PDB entry 8ONZ | electron microscopy, 2.94 A resolution | chains LR and A of the 8 polymer chains in the assembly

Chain LR:
Name: Ribosomal protein L19
From: Thermochaetoides thermophila DSM 1495
Reference sequence: G0S9T3 (G0S9T3_CHATD); residues -2705 to 192 here correspond to UniProt positions 1-2898 (UniProt number = residue number + 2706)
Amino-acid sequence (2898 residues; row label = number of the first residue in the row; numbers below 1 keep their minus sign (Met-2705 is residue -2705)):
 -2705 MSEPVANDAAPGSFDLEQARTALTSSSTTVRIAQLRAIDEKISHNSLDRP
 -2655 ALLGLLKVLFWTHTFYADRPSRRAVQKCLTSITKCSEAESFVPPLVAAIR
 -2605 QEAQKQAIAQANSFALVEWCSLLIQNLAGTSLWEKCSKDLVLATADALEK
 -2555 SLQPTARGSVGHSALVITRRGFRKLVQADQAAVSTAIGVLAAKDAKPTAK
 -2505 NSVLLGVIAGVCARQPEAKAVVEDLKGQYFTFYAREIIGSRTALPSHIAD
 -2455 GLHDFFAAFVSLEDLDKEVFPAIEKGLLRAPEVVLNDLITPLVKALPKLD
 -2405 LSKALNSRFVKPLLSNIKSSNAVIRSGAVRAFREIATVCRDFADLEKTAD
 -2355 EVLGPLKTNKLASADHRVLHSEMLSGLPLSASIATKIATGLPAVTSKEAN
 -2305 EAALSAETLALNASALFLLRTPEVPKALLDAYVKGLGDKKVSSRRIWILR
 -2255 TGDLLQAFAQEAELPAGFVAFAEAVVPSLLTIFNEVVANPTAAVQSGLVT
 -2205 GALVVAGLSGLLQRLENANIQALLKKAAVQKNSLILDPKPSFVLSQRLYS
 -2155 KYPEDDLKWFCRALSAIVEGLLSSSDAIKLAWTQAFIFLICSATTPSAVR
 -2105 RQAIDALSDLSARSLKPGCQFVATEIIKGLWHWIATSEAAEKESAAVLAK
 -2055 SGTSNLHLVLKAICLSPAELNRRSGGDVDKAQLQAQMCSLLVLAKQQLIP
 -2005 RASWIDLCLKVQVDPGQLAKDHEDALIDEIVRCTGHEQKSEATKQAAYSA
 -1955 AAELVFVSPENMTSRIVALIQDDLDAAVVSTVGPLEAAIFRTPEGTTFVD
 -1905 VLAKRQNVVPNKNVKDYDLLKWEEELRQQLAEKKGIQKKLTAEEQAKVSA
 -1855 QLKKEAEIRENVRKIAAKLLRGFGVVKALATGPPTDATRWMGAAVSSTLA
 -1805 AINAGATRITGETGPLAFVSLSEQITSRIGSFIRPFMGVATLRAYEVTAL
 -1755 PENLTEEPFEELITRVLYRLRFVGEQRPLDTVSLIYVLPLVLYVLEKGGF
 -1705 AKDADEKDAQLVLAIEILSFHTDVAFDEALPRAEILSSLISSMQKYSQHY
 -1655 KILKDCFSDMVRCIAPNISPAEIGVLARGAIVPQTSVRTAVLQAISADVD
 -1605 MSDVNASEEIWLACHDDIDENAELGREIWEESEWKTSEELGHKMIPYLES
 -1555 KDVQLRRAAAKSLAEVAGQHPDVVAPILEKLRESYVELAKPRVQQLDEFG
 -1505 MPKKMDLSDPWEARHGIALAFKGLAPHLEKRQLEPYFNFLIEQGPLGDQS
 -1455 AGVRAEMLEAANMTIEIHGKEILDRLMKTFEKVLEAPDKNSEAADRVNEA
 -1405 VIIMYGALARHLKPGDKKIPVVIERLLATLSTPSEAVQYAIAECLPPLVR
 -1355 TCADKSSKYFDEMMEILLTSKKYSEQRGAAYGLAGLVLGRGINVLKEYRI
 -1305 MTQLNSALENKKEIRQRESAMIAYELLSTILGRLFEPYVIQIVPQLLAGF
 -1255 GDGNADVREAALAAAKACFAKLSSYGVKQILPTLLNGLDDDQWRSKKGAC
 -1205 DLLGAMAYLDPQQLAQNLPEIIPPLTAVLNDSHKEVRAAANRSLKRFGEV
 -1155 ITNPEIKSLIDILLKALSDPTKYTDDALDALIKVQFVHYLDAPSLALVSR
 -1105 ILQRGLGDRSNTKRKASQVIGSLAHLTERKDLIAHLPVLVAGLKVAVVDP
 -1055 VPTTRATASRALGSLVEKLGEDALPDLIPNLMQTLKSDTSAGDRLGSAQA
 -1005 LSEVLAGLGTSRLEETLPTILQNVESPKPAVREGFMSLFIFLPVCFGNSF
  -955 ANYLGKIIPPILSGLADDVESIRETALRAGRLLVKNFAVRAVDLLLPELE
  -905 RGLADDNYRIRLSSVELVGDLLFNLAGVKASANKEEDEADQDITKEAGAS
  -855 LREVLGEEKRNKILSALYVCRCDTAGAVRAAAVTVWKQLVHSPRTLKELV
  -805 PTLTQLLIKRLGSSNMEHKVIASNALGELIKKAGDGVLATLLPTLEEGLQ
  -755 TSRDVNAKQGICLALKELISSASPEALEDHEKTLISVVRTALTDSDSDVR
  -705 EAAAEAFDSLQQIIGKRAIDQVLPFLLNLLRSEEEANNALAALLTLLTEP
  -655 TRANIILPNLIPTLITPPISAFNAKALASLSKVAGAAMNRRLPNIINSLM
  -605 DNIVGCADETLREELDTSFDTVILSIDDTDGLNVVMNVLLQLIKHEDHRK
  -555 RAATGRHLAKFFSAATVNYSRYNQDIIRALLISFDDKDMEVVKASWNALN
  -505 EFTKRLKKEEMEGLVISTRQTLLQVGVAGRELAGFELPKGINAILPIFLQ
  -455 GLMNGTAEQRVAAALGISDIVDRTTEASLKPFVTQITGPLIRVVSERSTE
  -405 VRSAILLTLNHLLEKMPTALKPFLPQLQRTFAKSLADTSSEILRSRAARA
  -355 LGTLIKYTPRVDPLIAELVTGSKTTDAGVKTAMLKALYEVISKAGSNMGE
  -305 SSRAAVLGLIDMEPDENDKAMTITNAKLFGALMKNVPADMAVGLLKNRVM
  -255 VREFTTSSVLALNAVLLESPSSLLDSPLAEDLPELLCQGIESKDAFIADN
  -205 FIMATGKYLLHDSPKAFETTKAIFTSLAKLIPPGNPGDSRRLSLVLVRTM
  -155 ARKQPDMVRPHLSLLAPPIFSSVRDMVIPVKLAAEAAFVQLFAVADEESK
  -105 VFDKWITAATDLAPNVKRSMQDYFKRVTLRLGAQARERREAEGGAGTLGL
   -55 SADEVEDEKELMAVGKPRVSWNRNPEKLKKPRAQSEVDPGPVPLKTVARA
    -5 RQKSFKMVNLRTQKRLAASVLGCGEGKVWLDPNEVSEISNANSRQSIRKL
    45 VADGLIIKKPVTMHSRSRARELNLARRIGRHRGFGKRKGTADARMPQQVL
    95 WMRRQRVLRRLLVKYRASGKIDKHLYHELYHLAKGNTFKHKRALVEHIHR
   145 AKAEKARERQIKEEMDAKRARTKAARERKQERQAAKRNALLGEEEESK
Disordered / not traced: -2705 to 1, 155-192

Chain A:
Name: Methionine aminopeptidase 2
From: Thermochaetoides thermophila DSM 1495
Reference sequence: G0SEA9 (G0SEA9_CHATD); residues 1-444 here = UniProt positions 1-444
Amino-acid sequence (444 residues; numbered 1 to 444; the number before each row is that of its first residue):
     1 MAAQVPTEELSKLSVQDAAAVKPGADAPEPANGKENESDDEEDEAEEAAA
    51 APESGAGGAKKKKKKKNKKKKKKPTQQSDPPRVLISHLFPDGKYPAGEEV
   101 EYVNENRYRTTSEEKRYLDNMQSEFLNDYRQAAEVHRQVRKWAQGFVKPG
   151 KSLIEISEGIEDSVRALVGHPGLEEGDALKAGMGFPVGLSINHCAAHYNP
   201 NSGNKIVLQQDDVIKIDIGVHVNGRIVDSAFTMAWNDQFNPLLEAVRAAT
   251 NAGIREAGIDARVGEIGGVIQEVMESYEVEINGKTYPVKPIRNLNGHNIL
   301 PYSIHGTKSVPIVKTHDQTKMEEGDVFAIETFGSTGKGYVIESGEVSHYA
   351 LRGDAPKVDLRLSSAKSLLNVIKRHFGTLPFCRRFLDRLGQEKYLLGLNN
   401 LVSNGIVEDYPPLVDEKGSYTAQFEHTILIRPTVKEVISRGDDY
Disordered / not traced: 1-59
From the paper describing this entry:
  - conformationally variable residues (domain motion): Leu396

Interface between chain LR and chain A:
Contacting residue pairs (7):
  Asn34(LR) with Lys357(A); Asp359(A)
  Ala35(LR) with Asp359(A)
  Asn36(LR) with Asp359(A); Arg361(A), hydrogen bond (backbone-side chain)
  Ser37(LR) with Asp359(A), hydrogen bond
  Ser40(LR) with Asp359(A), hydrogen bond
Also at the interface, not in a pair above, chain A (4 interface residues in all): Val358

Overview:
Chain LR and chain A form an interface of 5 and 4 residues respectively; the contacts include 3 hydrogen
bonds. Polar contacts include Asn36(LR)-Arg361(A), Ser37(LR)-Asp359(A) and Ser40(LR)-Asp359(A). From the
paper: conformational variability at Leu396(A).
Chain LR is Ribosomal protein L19 and chain A is Methionine aminopeptidase 2, both from Thermochaetoides
thermophila DSM 1495; the structure, Chaetomium thermophilum Methionine Aminopeptidase 2 at the 80S ribosome,
was determined by electron microscopy, deposited together with 8ONX.
